7WVE - chains A and B of the 4 polymer chains in the assembly; structure by electron microscopy, 3.11 A resolution.

== Chain A (and B) ==
Protein: Toll-like receptor 3
From: Homo sapiens
Notes: chain B of this document is another copy of the same molecule, construct and numbering; everything in this record applies to it too
UniProt: O15455 (TLR3_HUMAN); numbering as in UniProt (aligned over 27-697)
Sequence (680 residues; each row starts with the number of its first residue):
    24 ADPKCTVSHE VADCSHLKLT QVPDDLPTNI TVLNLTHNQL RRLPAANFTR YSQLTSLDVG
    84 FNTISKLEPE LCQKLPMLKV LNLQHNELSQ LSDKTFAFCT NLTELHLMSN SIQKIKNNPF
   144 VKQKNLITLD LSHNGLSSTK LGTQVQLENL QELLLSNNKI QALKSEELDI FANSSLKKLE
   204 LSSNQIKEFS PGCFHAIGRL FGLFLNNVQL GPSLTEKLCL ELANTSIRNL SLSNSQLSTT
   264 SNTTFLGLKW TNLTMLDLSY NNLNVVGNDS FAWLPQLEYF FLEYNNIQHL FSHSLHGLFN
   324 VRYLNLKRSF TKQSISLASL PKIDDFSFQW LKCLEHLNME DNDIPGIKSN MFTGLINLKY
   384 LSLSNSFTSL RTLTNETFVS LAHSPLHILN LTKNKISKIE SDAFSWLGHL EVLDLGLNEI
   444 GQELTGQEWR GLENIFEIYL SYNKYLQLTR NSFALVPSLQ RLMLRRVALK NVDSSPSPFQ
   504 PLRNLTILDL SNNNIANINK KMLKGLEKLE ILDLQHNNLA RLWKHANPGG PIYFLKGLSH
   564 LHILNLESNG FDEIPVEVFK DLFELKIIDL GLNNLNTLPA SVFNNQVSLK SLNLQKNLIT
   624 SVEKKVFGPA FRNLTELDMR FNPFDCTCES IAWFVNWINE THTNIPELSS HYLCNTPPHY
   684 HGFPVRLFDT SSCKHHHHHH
Disordered / not traced: 24-28, 688-703
Cystine bridges: Cys95-Cys122, Cys649-Cys677
Construct notes: expression tag (24-26, 698-703); engineered mutation Lys523 (Asp in O15455), Lys524 (Asp in O15455), Lys527 (Glu in O15455)
Curated features (UniProtKB/Swiss-Prot):
  - glycosylation (N-linked (GlcNAc...) asparagine): Asn52, Asn57, Asn70, Asn124, Asn196, Asn247, Asn252, Asn265, Asn275, Asn291, Asn398, Asn413, Asn507, Asn636, Asn662

== Chain A / chain B interface ==
Residue-residue contacts - 17 pairs, chain A then chain B:
  Asn599(A) with Asn678(B), hydrogen bond; His684(B), hydrogen bond
  Thr623(A) with Asn678(B)
  Ser624(A) with Pro681(B)
  Asp648(A) with Thr679(B), hydrogen bond
  Glu652(A) with Pro680(B); Pro681(B); His682(B)
  Asn678(A) with Asn599(B), hydrogen bond; Thr623(B)
  Thr679(A) with Asp648(B), hydrogen bond; Thr679(B)
  Pro680(A) with Glu652(B)
  Pro681(A) with Ser624(B)
  His682(A) with Glu652(B)
  His684(A) with Asn599(B), hydrogen bond; Thr600(B)
Other interface residues (no listed pair), chain A (13 interface residues in all): Thr600, Glu626
Other interface residues (no listed pair), chain B (14 interface residues in all): Glu626, Ser653

== In short ==
13 residues of chain A face 14 of chain B across their interface; the contacts include 6 hydrogen bonds. Among
the polar pairs are Asn599(A)-Asn678(B), Asn599(A)-His684(B) and Asp648(A)-Thr679(B).
Chain A and chain B are both Toll-like receptor 3 (Homo sapiens); the structure, CT-mut (D523K,D524K,E527K)
TLR3-poly(I:C) complex, was determined by electron microscopy, deposited together with 7WV3, 7WV4, 7WV5 and
7WVJ.
